Entry 5KEN (electron microscopy, 4.30 A resolution (low resolution: residue-level contacts below are approximate; hydrogen-bond / salt-bridge calls are withheld)); this record covers chains A and F of the 16 polymer chains in the assembly.

[Chain A]
Protein: Ebola surface glycoprotein, GP1
From: Zaire ebolavirus
Reference sequence: Q05320 (VGP_EBOZM); residue numbers follow UniProt; this construct covers 33-308
Sequence (276 residues; row label = number of the first residue in the row):
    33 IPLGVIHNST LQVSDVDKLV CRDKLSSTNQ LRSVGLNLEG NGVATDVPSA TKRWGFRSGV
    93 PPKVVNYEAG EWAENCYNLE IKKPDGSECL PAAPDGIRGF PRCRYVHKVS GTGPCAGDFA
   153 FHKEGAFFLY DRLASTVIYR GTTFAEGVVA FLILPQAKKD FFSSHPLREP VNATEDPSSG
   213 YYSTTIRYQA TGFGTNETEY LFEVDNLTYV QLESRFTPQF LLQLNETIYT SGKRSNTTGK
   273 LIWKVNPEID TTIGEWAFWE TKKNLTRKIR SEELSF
Disordered / not traced: 188-208, 261-308
Swiss-Prot annotation at these positions:
  - site (Involved in receptor recognition and/or post-binding events): L57, L63, R64, F88, K95, I170
  - glycosylation (N-linked (GlcNAc...) asparagine): N40, N204, N228, N238, N257, N268, N296
  - natural variant: S65 (S65P: In strain: Isolate mouse-adapted), S246 (S246P: In strain: Isolate mouse-adapted)
  - mutagenesis: N40 (N40D: Induces GP1 secretion. Complete loss of virus capability to enter into host cell), C53 (C53G: Induces GP1 secretion. Complete loss of virus capability to enter into host cell), D55 (D55A: 80% loss of virus capability to enter into host cell; D55E/K: No effect on viral entry), L57 (L57A: Complete loss of virus capability to enter into host cell; L57F/I/K: 90% loss of virus capability to enter into host cell), L63 (L63A: 90% loss of virus capability to enter into host cell; L63F: Almost complete loss of virus capability to enter into host cell; L63K: Complete loss of virus capability to enter into host cell), R64 (R64A/E: Complete loss of virus capability to enter into host cell; R64K: No loss of virus capability to enter into host cell), F88 (F88A/E: Complete loss of virus capability to enter into host cell; F88A: About 50% loss of ability to counteract host BST2; F88I: No loss of virus capability to enter into host cell), K95 (K95A/E: 80% loss of virus capability to enter into host cell; K95R: 20% loss of virus capability to enter into host cell), C108 (C108G: Almost complete loss of expression of GP1 and GP2. Almost complete loss of virus capability to enter into host cell), L111 (L111A: About 60% loss of ability to counteract host BST2), C121 (C121G: Reduced levels of expression of GP1 and GP2. 50% loss of virus capability to enter into host cell), L122 (L122A: About 60% loss of ability to counteract host BST2), 7 further mutagenesis entries in UniProt
Cystine bridges: C108-C135, C121-C147
Reported in the primary citation:
  - mutagenesis - Q188R, E229K, T230A: unchanged binding to c13C6 variable Fab domain heavy chain
  - mutagenesis - V92L, F159S, L239S: decreased binding to c13C6 variable Fab domain heavy chain
  - mutagenesis - T240N: abolished binding to c13C6 variable Fab domain heavy chain
  - mutagenesis - T270A (<1% WT activity): abolished binding to c13C6
  - mutagenesis - W275L (55% WT activity): decreased binding to c13C6
  - mutagenesis - D150A (50% WT), Q188R (50% WT binding): decreased binding to BDBV91
  - mutagenesis - F159S (150% WT): increased binding to BDBV91

[Chain F]
Protein: Ebola surface glycoprotein, GP2
From: Zaire ebolavirus (strain Mayinga-76)
Reference sequence: Q05320 (VGP_EBOZM); residue numbers follow UniProt; this construct covers 503-615
Sequence (113 residues; numbered 503 to 615; the number before each row is that of its first residue):
   503 AIVNAQPKCN PNLHYWTTQD EGAAIGLAWI PYFGPAAEGI YTEGLMHNQD GLICGLRQLA
   563 NETTQALQLF LRATTELRTF SILNRKAIDF LLQRWGGTCH ILGPDCCIEP HDW
Differences from the reference sequence: conflict T544 (Ile in Q05320)
Swiss-Prot annotation at these positions:
  - region: G524 to A539 (Fusion peptide)
  - glycosylation: N563 (N-linked (GlcNAc...) asparagine)
  - natural variant: T544 (I544T: this construct carries the variant)
  - mutagenesis: C511 (C511G: Induces GP1 secretion. Complete loss of virus capability to enter into host cell), G528 (G528R: Reduced infectivity), L529 (L529A/R: Reduced infectivity), I532 (I532A: Reduced infectivity; I532R: Almost complete loss of infectivity. No effect on transport of GP to the cell surface and incorporation onto virions), F535 (F535A: Reduced infectivity; F535R: Almost complete loss of infectivity. No effect on transport of GP to the cell surface and incorporation onto virions), G536 (G536A: Almost complete loss of infectivity. No effect on transport of GP to the cell surface and incorporation onto virions), P537 (P537R: Almost complete loss of infectivity. No effect on transport of GP to the cell surface and incorporation onto virions), C556 (C556S: Induces GP1 secretion. Complete loss of virus capability to enter into host cell), N563 (N563D: Reduced levels of expression of GP, GP1 and GP2. 20% loss of virus capability to enter into host cell), C601 (C601S: Induces GP1 secretion. Complete loss of virus capability to enter into host cell), C608 (C608G: Induces GP1 secretion. Complete loss of virus capability to enter into host cell), C609 (C609G: Induces GP1 secretion. Complete loss of virus capability to enter into host cell)
Cystine bridges: C511-C556, C601-C608
Reported in the primary citation:
  - mutagenesis - Q508R, N550A: abolished binding to c2G4
  - mutagenesis - N550A (<20% of WT activity): decreased binding to c4G7
  - mutagenesis - Q508R, D552A: abolished binding to c4G7
  - mutagenesis - D552A (30% of WT activity): decreased binding to c2G4
  - mutagenesis - E545D: unchanged binding to c2G4
  - mutagenesis - E545D (120% WT activity): increased binding to c4G7

[Chain A / chain F interface]
Residue-residue contacts (18):
  G87(A) - Y534(F)
  R89(A) - P533(F)
  R89(A) - Y534(F)
  R89(A) - F535(F)
  R89(A) - G536(F)
  R89(A) - P537(F)
  V92(A) - A539(F)
  A152(A) - Y534(F)
  F153(A) - P533(F)
  F153(A) - Y534(F)
  H154(A) - I532(F)
  H154(A) - Y534(F)
  K155(A) - I532(F)
  K155(A) - Y534(F)
  K155(A) - F535(F)
  E156(A) - W531(F)
  E156(A) - I532(F)
  G157(A) - I532(F)
Other interface residues (no listed pair), chain A (10 interface residues in all): F88
Other interface residues (no listed pair), chain F (9 interface residues in all): A538

[Overview]
10 residues of chain A and 9 residues of chain F are in contact. The paper reports that V92L, F159S and L239S
of chain A reduce binding to c13C6 variable Fab domain heavy chain; D150A and Q188R of chain A reduce binding
to BDBV91; 14 substitutions were tested in all.
Chain A is Ebola surface glycoprotein, GP1 (Zaire ebolavirus) and chain F is Ebola surface glycoprotein, GP2
(Zaire ebolavirus (strain Mayinga-76)); the structure, EBOV GP in complex with variable Fab domains of IgGs
c4G7 and c13C6, was determined by electron microscopy, deposited together with 5KEM.
